Entry 6XQB (electron microscopy, 3.40 A resolution); this record covers chains C and D of the 6 polymer chains in the assembly.

[Chain C]
Protein: Non-structural protein 7
From: Severe acute respiratory syndrome coronavirus 2
Reference sequence: P0DTD1 (R1AB_SARS2); residues 1-83 here correspond to UniProt positions 3860-3942 (UniProt number = residue number + 3859)
Amino-acid sequence (92 residues; each row starts with the number of its first residue; numbering starts at 0):
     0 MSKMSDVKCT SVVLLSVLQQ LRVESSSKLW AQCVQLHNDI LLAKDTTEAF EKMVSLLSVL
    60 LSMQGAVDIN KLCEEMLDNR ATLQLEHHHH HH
Not modelled in the structure: 0-1, 64-91
Construct notes: initiating methionine (0); expression tag (84-91)

[Chain D]
Protein: Non-structural protein 8
From: Severe acute respiratory syndrome coronavirus 2
Reference sequence: P0DTD1 (R1AB_SARS2); residues 1-198 here correspond to UniProt positions 3943-4140 (UniProt number = residue number + 3942)
Amino-acid sequence (207 residues; numbered 0 to 206; the number before each row is that of its first residue; numbering starts at 0):
     0 MAIASEFSSL PSYAAFATAQ EAYEQAVANG DSEVVLKKLK KSLNVAKSEF DRDAAMQRKL
    60 EKMADQAMTQ MYKQARSEDK RAKVTSAMQT MLFTMLRKLD NDALNNIINN ARDGCVPLNI
   120 IPLTTAAKLM VVIPDYNTYK NTCDGTTFTY ASALWEIQQV VDADSKIVQL SEISMDNSPN
   180 LAWPLIVTAL RANSAVKLQL EHHHHHH
Not modelled in the structure: 0-83, 115-206
Construct notes: initiating methionine (0); expression tag (199-206)

[How chain C and chain D interact]
Residue-residue contacts - 24 pairs, chain C then chain D:
  Lys-2(C) with Lys-97(D), hydrogen bond (side chain-backbone); Leu-98(D)
  Asp-5(C) with Met-94(D); Lys-97(D), salt bridge; Leu-98(D)
  Val-6(C) with Leu-98(D), hydrophobic
  Thr-9(C) with Leu-91(D); Met-94(D); Leu-95(D); Leu-98(D)
  Val-12(C) with Met-87(D), hydrophobic; Met-90(D), hydrophobic; Leu-91(D), hydrophobic
  Leu-13(C) with Leu-91(D), hydrophobic
  Ser-15(C) with Met-87(D), hydrogen bond
  Val-16(C) with Met-87(D), hydrophobic; Gln-88(D)
  Gln-19(C) with Thr-84(D), hydrogen bond; Met-87(D), hydrogen bond; Gln-88(D)
  Phe-49(C) with Asn-100(D)
  Met-52(C) with Leu-103(D), hydrophobic
  Leu-60(C) with Ile-106(D), hydrophobic; Ala-110(D), hydrophobic
Interface residues without a listed pair, chain C (14 interface residues in all): Cys-8, Leu-56

[Overview]
Chain C and chain D form an interface of 14 and 13 residues respectively; the contacts include 4 hydrogen
bonds and 1 salt bridge. Polar contacts include Asp-5(C)/Lys-97(D), Lys-2(C)/Lys-97(D) and
Ser-15(C)/Met-87(D).
Chain C is Non-structural protein 7 and chain D is Non-structural protein 8, both from Severe acute
respiratory syndrome coronavirus 2; the structure, SARS-CoV-2 RdRp/RNA complex, was determined by electron
microscopy.
